7OGN - chains C and E of the 6 polymer chains in the assembly; structure by X-ray diffraction, 2.20 A resolution.

Chain C:
Molecule: Tubulin alpha-1B chain
Organism: Bos taurus
UniProtKB: P81947 (TBA1B_BOVIN); residues 1-451 here = UniProt positions 1-451
Sequence (451 residues; each row starts with the number of its first residue):
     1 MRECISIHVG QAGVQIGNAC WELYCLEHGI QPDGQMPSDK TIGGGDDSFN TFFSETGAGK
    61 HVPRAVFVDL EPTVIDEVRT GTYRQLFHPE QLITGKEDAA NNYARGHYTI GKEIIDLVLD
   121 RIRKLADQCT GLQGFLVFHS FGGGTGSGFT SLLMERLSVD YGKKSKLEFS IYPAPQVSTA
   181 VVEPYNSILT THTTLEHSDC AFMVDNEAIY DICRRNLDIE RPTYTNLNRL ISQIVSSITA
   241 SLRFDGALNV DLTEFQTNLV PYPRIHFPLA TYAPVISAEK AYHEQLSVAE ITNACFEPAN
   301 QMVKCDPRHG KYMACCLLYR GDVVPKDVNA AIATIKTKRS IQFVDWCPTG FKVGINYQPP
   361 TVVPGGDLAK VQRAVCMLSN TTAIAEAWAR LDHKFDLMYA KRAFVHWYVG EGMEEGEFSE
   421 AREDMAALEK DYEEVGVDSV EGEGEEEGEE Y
Unresolved in the structure: 441-451
Bound ions: Ca2+: Asp39, Thr41, Gly44, Glu55
Residues lining bound ligands: GTP (guanosine-5'-triphosphate): Gly10, Gln11, Ala12, Gln15, Ile16, Asp69, Asp98, Ala99, Ala100, Asn101, Ser140, Gly142, Gly143, Gly144, Thr145, Gly146, Ile171, Pro173, Val177, Ser178, Glu183, Asn206, Tyr224, Leu227, Asn228, Ile231

Chain E:
Molecule: Stathmin-4
Organism: Rattus norvegicus
UniProtKB: P63043 (STMN4_RAT); residue numbers follow UniProt; this construct covers 1-189
Sequence (189 residues; numbered 1 to 189; the number before each row is that of its first residue):
     1 MTLAAYKEKM KELPLVSLFC SCFLSDPLNK SSYKYEADTV DLNWCVISDM EVIELNKCTS
    61 GQSFEVILKP PSFDGVPEFN ASLPRRRDPS LEEIQKKLEA AEERRKYQEA ELLKHLAEKR
   121 EHEREVIQKA IEENNNFIKM AKEKLAQKME SNKENREAHL AAMLERLQEK DKHAEEVRKN
   181 KELKEEASR
Unresolved in the structure: 1-49, 72-87, 186-189
UniProt features mapped onto this chain:
  - modified residue: Ser90 (Phosphoserine)
  - lipidation (S-palmitoyl cysteine): Cys20, Cys22

Chain C / chain E interface:
Pairs across the interface (30; chain C residue first):
  His107(C) - Leu145(E)
  His107(C) - Lys148(E)
  His107(C) - Met149(E)
  Tyr108(C) - Lys148(E)
  Tyr108(C) - Met149(E)  hydrophobic
  Tyr108(C) - Asn152(E)
  Thr109(C) - Arg156(E)
  Lys112(C) - Met149(E)
  Glu155(C) - Leu145(E)
  Glu155(C) - Lys148(E)  salt bridge
  Arg156(C) - Leu145(E)
  Ser158(C) - Phe137(E)
  Ser158(C) - Ile138(E)
  Val159(C) - Ile138(E)
  Val159(C) - Lys142(E)
  Gly162(C) - Asn134(E)
  Gly162(C) - Ile138(E)
  Lys163(C) - Asn134(E)
  Lys163(C) - Phe137(E)
  Thr193(C) - Lys148(E)
  His197(C) - Phe137(E)
  Gly410(C) - His159(E)
  Glu411(C) - Asn152(E)  hydrogen bond (backbone-side chain)
  Glu411(C) - Arg156(E)  salt bridge
  Gly412(C) - Asn152(E)
  Gly412(C) - Asn155(E)  hydrogen bond (backbone-side chain)
  Gly412(C) - Arg156(E)
  Met413(C) - Asn152(E)  hydrogen bond (backbone-side chain)
  Glu414(C) - Ser151(E)  hydrogen bond
  Glu414(C) - Asn155(E)  hydrogen bond
Also at the interface, not in a pair above, chain C (19 interface residues in all): Leu152, Glu196
Also at the interface, not in a pair above, chain E (13 interface residues in all): Ala141

In short:
19 residues of chain C and 13 residues of chain E are in contact; the contacts include 5 hydrogen bonds and 2
salt bridges. Among the polar pairs are Glu155(C)-Lys148(E), Glu411(C)-Arg156(E) and Glu411(C)-Asn152(E).
Ligands of chain C: GTP.
Chain C is Tubulin alpha-1B chain (Bos taurus) and chain E is Stathmin-4 (Rattus norvegicus); the structure,
Crystal structure of T2R-TTL -mebendazole complex, was determined by X-ray diffraction, deposited together
with 7ODN.
